Entry 5FZR (X-ray diffraction, 2.04 A resolution); this record covers chains A and B.

[Chain A (and B)]
Protein: Designed tpr protein
From: Synthetic construct
Notes: chain B of this document is another copy of the same molecule, construct and numbering; everything in this record applies to it too
Sequence (109 residues; row label = number of the first residue in the row; numbers below 1 keep their minus sign (Met-1 is residue -1)):
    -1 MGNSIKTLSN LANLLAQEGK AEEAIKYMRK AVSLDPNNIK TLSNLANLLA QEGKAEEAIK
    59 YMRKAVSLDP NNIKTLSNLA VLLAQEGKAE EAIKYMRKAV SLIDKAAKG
Unresolved in the structure: -1 to 0 (chain B: -1 to 0, 106-107)

[Chain A / chain B interface]
Residue-residue contacts (30):
  Lys4(A) - Glu16(B)  hydrogen bond (side chain-backbone)
  Asn8(A) - Leu12(B)  hydrogen bond (side chain-backbone)
  Asn8(A) - Gln15(B)
  Asn8(A) - Glu16(B)  hydrogen bond
  Asn11(A) - Gln15(B)
  Leu12(A) - Leu12(B)  hydrophobic
  Gln15(A) - Asn8(B)  hydrogen bond (side chain-backbone)
  Gln15(A) - Leu12(B)
  Ile71(A) - Ala82(B)  hydrophobic
  Ser75(A) - Val79(B)
  Ser75(A) - Met94(B)
  Val79(A) - Ser75(B)
  Ala82(A) - Ile71(B)  hydrophobic
  Ala82(A) - Ile101(B)  hydrophobic
  Ala87(A) - Ile101(B)  hydrophobic
  Ala87(A) - Ala105(B)  hydrophobic
  Ile91(A) - Val98(B)  hydrophobic
  Ile91(A) - Ile101(B)  hydrophobic
  Ile91(A) - Asp102(B)
  Met94(A) - Ser75(B)
  Met94(A) - Met94(B)  hydrophobic
  Met94(A) - Val98(B)  hydrophobic
  Met94(A) - Ile101(B)  hydrophobic
  Arg95(A) - Val98(B)
  Val98(A) - Ile91(B)  hydrophobic
  Val98(A) - Met94(B)  hydrophobic
  Ile101(A) - Ala82(B)  hydrophobic
  Ile101(A) - Ala87(B)  hydrophobic
  Ile101(A) - Ile91(B)  hydrophobic
  Ala105(A) - Ala87(B)  hydrophobic
Other interface residues (no listed pair), chain A (21 interface residues in all): Lys72, Asn76, Ala90, Ala97, Asp102
Other interface residues (no listed pair), chain B (22 interface residues in all): Asn11, Gly17, Lys72, Asn76, Ala90, Arg95, Ala97

[Overview]
21 residues of chain A and 22 residues of chain B are in contact, with 4 hydrogen bonds. Polar pairs include
Lys4(A)-Glu16(B), Asn8(A)-Leu12(B) and Asn8(A)-Glu16(B).
Both chains are Designed tpr protein (Synthetic construct). Entry 5FZR (Designed TPR Protein M4N delta C (CF
I)) was determined by X-ray diffraction together with 5FZQ and 5FZS from the same study.
